PDB entry 8J6S | electron microscopy, 3.80 A resolution | chains G and I of the 12 polymer chains in the assembly

== Chain G ==
Name: Histone H3.1
Organism: Homo sapiens
UniProt: P68431 (H31_HUMAN); residues 0-135 here correspond to UniProt positions 1-136 (UniProt number = residue number + 1)
Sequence (136 residues; numbered 0 to 135; the number before each row is that of its first residue; numbering starts at 0):
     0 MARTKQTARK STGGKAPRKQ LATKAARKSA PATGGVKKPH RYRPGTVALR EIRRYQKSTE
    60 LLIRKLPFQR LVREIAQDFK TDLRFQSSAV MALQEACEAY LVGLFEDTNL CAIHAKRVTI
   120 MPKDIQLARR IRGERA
Not modelled in the structure: 0-58, 134-135
Swiss-Prot annotation at these positions:
  - modified residue: Arg-2 (Asymmetric dimethylarginine), Thr-3 (Phosphothreonine), Lys-4 (Allysine), Gln-5 (5-glutamyl dopamine), Thr-6 (Phosphothreonine), Arg-8 (Citrulline), Lys-9 (N6,N6,N6-trimethyllysine), Ser-10 (ADP-ribosylserine), Thr-11 (Phosphothreonine), Lys-14 (N6-(2-hydroxyisobutyryl)lysine), Arg-17 (Asymmetric dimethylarginine), Lys-18 (N6-(2-hydroxyisobutyryl)lysine), Lys-23 (N6-(2-hydroxyisobutyryl)lysine), Arg-26 (Citrulline), Lys-27 (N6,N6,N6-trimethyllysine), Ser-28 (ADP-ribosylserine), Lys-36 (N6,N6,N6-trimethyllysine), Lys-37 (N6-methyllysine), Tyr-41 (Phosphotyrosine), Lys-56 (N6,N6,N6-trimethyllysine) and 8 more in UniProt
  - lipidation: Lys-18 (N6-decanoyllysine)

== Chain I ==
Molecule: Widom 601 DNA
Sequence (147 nucleotides; row label = number of the first residue in the row):
     1 CTGGAGAATC CCGGTGCCGA GGCCGCTCAA TTGGTCGTAG ACAGCTCTAG CACCGCTTAA
    61 ACGCACGTAC GCGCTGTCCC CCGCGTTTTA ACCGCCAAGG GGATTACTCC CTAGTCTCCA
   121 GGCACGTGTC ACATATATAC ATCCTGT
Not modelled in the structure: 1-22, 122-147

== Chain G / chain I interface ==
Residue-residue contacts (12; chain G residue first):
  Arg-83(G) / DC24(I)  phosphate contact
  Phe-84(G) / DC23(I)  phosphate contact
  Phe-84(G) / DC24(I)  hydrogen bond to the phosphate
  Gln-85(G) / DC23(I)  phosphate contact
  Ser-86(G) / DC23(I)  phosphate contact
  Arg-116(G) / DC45(I)  phosphate contact
  Arg-116(G) / DT46(I)  salt bridge to the phosphate
  Val-117(G) / DC45(I)  hydrogen bond to the phosphate
  Thr-118(G) / DG44(I)  phosphate contact
  Thr-118(G) / DC45(I)  hydrogen bond to the phosphate
  Met-120(G) / DC45(I)  phosphate contact
  Met-120(G) / DT46(I)  phosphate contact
Other interface residues (no listed pair), chain G (9 interface residues in all): Lys-115

== Summary ==
9 residues of chain G face 5 of chain I across their interface; the contacts include 3 hydrogen bonds and 1
salt bridge. Polar contacts include Phe-84(G)/DC24(I), Val-117(G)/DC45(I) and Thr-118(G)/DC45(I).
Chain G is Histone H3.1 (Homo sapiens) and chain I is Widom 601 DNA; the structure, Cryo-EM structure of the
single CAF-1 bound right-handed Di-tetrasome, was determined by electron microscopy (same publication as 7Y5K,
7Y5L, 7Y5O, 7Y5U, 7Y5V, 7Y5W and 4 further entries).
